Entry 6N06 (electron microscopy, 3.40 A resolution); this record covers chains A and LA of the 39 polymer chains in the assembly.

[Chain A]
Protein: Microcompartments protein
Organism: Haliangium ochraceum DSM 14365
UniProt: D0LHE3 (D0LHE3_HALO1); residues 1-205 here = UniProt positions 1-205
Chain sequence (205 residues; row label = number of the first residue in the row):
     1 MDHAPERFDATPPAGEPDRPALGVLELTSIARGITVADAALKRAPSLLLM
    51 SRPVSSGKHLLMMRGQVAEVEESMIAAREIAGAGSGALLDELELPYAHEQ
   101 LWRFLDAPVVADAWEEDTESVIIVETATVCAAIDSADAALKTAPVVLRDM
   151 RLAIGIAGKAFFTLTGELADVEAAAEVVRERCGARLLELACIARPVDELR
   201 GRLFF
Disordered / not traced: 1-4
Curated features (UniProtKB/Swiss-Prot):
  - site: Arg52 (Gating residue)
  - mutagenesis: Ser55 (S55C: Binds a 4Fe-4S cluster, exposed on the concave face)

[Chain LA]
Protein: Microcompartments protein
Organism: Haliangium ochraceum DSM 14365
UniProt: D0LID5 (D0LID5_HALO1); numbering as in UniProt (aligned over 1-99)
Chain sequence (99 residues; numbered 1 to 99; the number before each row is that of its first residue):
     1 MADALGMIEVRGFVGMVEAADAMVKAAKVELIGYEKTGGGYVTAVVRGDV
    51 AAVKAATEAGQRAAERVGEVVAVHVIPRPHVNVDAALPLGRTPGMDKSA
Disordered / not traced: 1, 94-99
Curated features (UniProtKB/Swiss-Prot):
  - mutagenesis: Lys28 (K28A: Forms larger hexamer patches, increases hexamer stacking), Arg78 (R78A: Forms smaller hexamer patches)

[Chain A / chain LA interface]
Contacting residue pairs (7; chain A residue first):
  Thr142(A) - Pro77(LA)
  Thr142(A) - Arg78(LA)
  Ala143(A) - Arg78(LA)
  Pro144(A) - Arg78(LA)
  Glu167(A) - Asp49(LA)
  Ala169(A) - Val50(LA)
  Ala169(A) - Ala51(LA)  hydrophobic
Interface residues without a listed pair, chain A (7 interface residues in all): Asp170, Ala173

[Overview]
Chain A and chain LA form an interface of 7 and 5 residues respectively. Curated annotation (UniProt) lists
one mutagenesis site on chain A; 2 mutagenesis sites on chain LA.
Chain A is Microcompartments protein and chain LA is Microcompartments protein, both from Haliangium ochraceum
DSM 14365; the structure, Cryo-EM structure of the HO BMC shell: BMC-T1 in the assembled shell, was determined
by electron microscopy (same publication as 6MZU, 6MZV, 6MZX, 6MZY, 6N07, 6N09, 6N0F and 6N0G).
